Entry 8EN1 (X-ray diffraction, 2.40 A resolution); this record covers chains A and B of the 4 polymer chains in the assembly.

# Chain A (and B)
Protein: GII.4 P domain
Notes: chain B of this document is another copy of the same molecule, construct and numbering; everything in this record applies to it too
UniProt: K4LM89 (K4LM89_9CALI); numbering as in UniProt (aligned over 224-540)
Chain sequence (317 residues; each row starts with the number of its first residue):
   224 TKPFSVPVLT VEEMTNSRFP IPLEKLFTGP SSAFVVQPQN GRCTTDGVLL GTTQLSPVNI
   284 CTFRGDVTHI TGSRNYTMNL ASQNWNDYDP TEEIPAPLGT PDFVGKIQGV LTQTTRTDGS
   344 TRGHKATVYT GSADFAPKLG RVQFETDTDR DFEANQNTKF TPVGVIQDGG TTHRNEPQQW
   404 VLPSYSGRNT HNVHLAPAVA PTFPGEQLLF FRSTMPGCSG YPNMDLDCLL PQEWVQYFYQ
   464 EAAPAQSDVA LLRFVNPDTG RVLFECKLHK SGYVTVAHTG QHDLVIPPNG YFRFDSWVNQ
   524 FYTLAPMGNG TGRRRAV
Disordered / not traced: 531-540

# Interface between chain A and chain B
Pairs across the interface (69):
  Pro230(A) with Gln463(B)
  Val231(A) with Gln463(B)
  Leu232(A) with Gln463(B)
  Glu235(A) with Asn307(B)
  Glu236(A) with Leu278(B); Tyr462(B), hydrogen bond
  Thr238(A) with Pro280(B)
  Pro243(A) with Val281(B)
  Ile244(A) with Val281(B); Lys382(B)
  Pro245(A) with Val281(B); Asn282(B)
  Leu278(A) with Leu232(B), hydrophobic; Glu236(B)
  Pro280(A) with Thr238(B); Pro280(B), hydrophobic; Glu456(B)
  Val281(A) with Thr238(B); Pro243(B); Ile244(B); Pro245(B)
  Asn282(A) with Pro245(B)
  Arg287(A) with Pro245(B)
  Asn307(A) with Glu235(B), hydrogen bond
  Val333(A) with Val386(B), hydrophobic
  Thr335(A) with Pro439(B); Gly440(B); Cys441(B)
  Asp341(A) with Tyr444(B), hydrogen bond
  Gly342(A) with Gly443(B); Tyr444(B)
  Ser343(A) with Gly443(B); Tyr444(B)
  Thr344(A) with Gly440(B); Cys441(B); Ser442(B), hydrogen bond (side chain-backbone); Gly443(B), hydrogen bond (backbone-backbone); Pro445(B); Met447(B)
  Arg345(A) with Gly440(B); Cys441(B)
  Gly346(A) with Lys348(B); Cys441(B), hydrogen bond (backbone-backbone)
  Lys382(A) with Ile244(B)
  Val386(A) with Val333(B), hydrophobic; Thr335(B)
  Pro439(A) with Thr335(B); Lys382(B)
  Gly440(A) with Thr335(B); Thr344(B); Arg345(B)
  Cys441(A) with Thr335(B); Thr344(B); Arg345(B); Gly346(B), hydrogen bond (backbone-backbone)
  Ser442(A) with Thr344(B), hydrogen bond (backbone-side chain)
  Gly443(A) with Ser343(B); Thr344(B), hydrogen bond (backbone-side chain)
  Tyr444(A) with Asp341(B); Ser343(B)
  Pro445(A) with Thr344(B)
  Met447(A) with Thr344(B)
  Glu456(A) with Pro280(B); Gln459(B), hydrogen bond
  Gln459(A) with Glu456(B)
  Tyr462(A) with Leu232(B), hydrophobic
  Gln463(A) with Pro230(B); Val231(B), hydrogen bond (side chain-backbone); Leu232(B)
Also at the interface, not in a pair above, chain A (44 interface residues in all): Ser279, Gln336, Thr337, His347, Thr384, Tyr460, Glu464
Also at the interface, not in a pair above, chain B (43 interface residues in all): Ser279, Arg287, Gln336, Thr337, Gly342, Thr384, Tyr460

# Overview
44 residues of chain A face 43 of chain B across their interface; the contacts include 11 hydrogen bonds.
Polar contacts include Glu236(A)-Tyr462(B), Asn307(A)-Glu235(B) and Asp341(A)-Tyr444(B).
Both chains are GII.4 P domain. Entry 8EN1 (Structure of GII.4 norovirus in complex with Nanobody 30) was
determined by X-ray diffraction together with 8EMY, 8EMZ, 8EN0, 8EN2, 8EN3, 8EN4, 8EN5 and 8EN6 from the same
study.
